PDB entry 3LXI | X-ray diffraction, 2.20 A resolution | chain A

# Chain A
Name: Cytochrome P450
From: Novosphingobium aromaticivorans
UniProt: Q2GB12 (Q2GB12_NOVAD); numbering as in UniProt (aligned over 1-421)
Amino-acid sequence (421 residues; numbered 1 to 421; the number before each row is that of its first residue):
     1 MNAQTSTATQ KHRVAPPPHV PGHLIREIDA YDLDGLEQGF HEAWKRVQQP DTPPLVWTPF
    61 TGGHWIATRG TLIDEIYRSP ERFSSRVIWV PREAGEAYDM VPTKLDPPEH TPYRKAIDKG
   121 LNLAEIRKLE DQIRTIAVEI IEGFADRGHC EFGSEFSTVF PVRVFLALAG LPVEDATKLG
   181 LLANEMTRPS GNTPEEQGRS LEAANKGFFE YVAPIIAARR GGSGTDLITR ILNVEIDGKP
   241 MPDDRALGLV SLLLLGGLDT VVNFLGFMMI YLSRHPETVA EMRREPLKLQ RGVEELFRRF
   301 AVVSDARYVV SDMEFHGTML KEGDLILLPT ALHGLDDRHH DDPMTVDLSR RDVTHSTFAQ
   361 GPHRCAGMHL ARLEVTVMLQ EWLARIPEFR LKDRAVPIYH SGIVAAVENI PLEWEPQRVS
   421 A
Disordered / not traced: 1-9, 418-421
Ion coordination: heme Fe near Cys365 (its only coordinating residue here)
Small-molecule neighbours:
  - camphor (CAM): Trp89, Tyr98, Thr103, Thr187, Leu252, Leu255, Gly256, Thr260, Val303, Asp305, Val404
  - heme (HEM): Tyr77, Ile88, Pro102, Thr103, His110, Arg114, Ile117, Leu121, Phe165, Leu252, Leu253, Gly256, Gly257, Thr260, Val261, Phe264, Phe297, Val302, Val303, Asp305, Arg307, Thr357, Phe358, Ala359, Pro362, His363, Cys365, Ala366, Gly367, Leu370, Ala371

# In short
Ligands of chain A: heme and camphor.
Chain A is Cytochrome P450 (Novosphingobium aromaticivorans); the structure, Crystal Structure of
Camphor-Bound CYP101D1, was determined by X-ray diffraction, deposited together with 3LXD, 3LXF and 3LXH.
